5DQ9 - chains A and B; structure by X-ray diffraction, 1.95 A resolution.

Chain A:
Name: S55-3 Fab (IgG2b) heavy chain
Source organism: Mus musculus
Notes: antibody fragment or engineered binder
Amino-acid sequence (222 residues; row label = number of the first residue in the row; a row labelled like 82A-82C holds insertion residues (82A, then the next letters in order)):
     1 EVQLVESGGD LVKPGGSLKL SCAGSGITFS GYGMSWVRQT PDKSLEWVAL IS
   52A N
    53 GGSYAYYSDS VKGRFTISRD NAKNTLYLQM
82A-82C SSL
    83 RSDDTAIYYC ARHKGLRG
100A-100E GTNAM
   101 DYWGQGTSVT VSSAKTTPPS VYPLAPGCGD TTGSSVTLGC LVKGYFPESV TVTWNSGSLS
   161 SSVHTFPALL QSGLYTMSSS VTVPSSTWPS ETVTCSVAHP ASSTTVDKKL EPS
Unresolved in the structure: 157-160
Disulfides: Cys22-Cys92, Cys140-Cys195

Chain B:
Name: MAb 44B1 light chain
Source organism: Mus musculus
Amino-acid sequence (218 residues; each row starts with the number of its first residue; a row labelled like 27A-27D holds insertion residues (27A, then the next letters in order)):
     1 DIVLTQSPAS LAVSLGQRAT IFCRASE
27A-27D TVDS
    28 YGNSFMHWYQ QKPGQPPKLL IYRASNLESG IPARFSGSGS RTDFTLTINP VEADDVATYY
    88 CQQSNEDPRT FGGGTKLEIK RADAAPTVSI FPPSSEQLTS GGASVVCFLN NFYPKDINVK
   148 WKIDGSERQN GVLNSWTDQN SKDSTYSMSS TLTLTKDEYE RHNSYTCEAT HKTSTSPIVK
   208 SFNRNEC
Unresolved in the structure: 199-201, 212-214
Disulfides: Cys23-Cys88, Cys134-Cys194

How chain A and chain B interact:
Residue-residue contacts (84; chain A residue first):
  Gln39(A) - Gln38(B)  hydrogen bond
  Lys43(A) - Tyr87(B)  hydrogen bond (backbone-side chain)
  Leu45(A) - Gln38(B)
  Leu45(A) - Pro44(B)  hydrophobic
  Leu45(A) - Tyr87(B)  hydrophobic
  Leu45(A) - Phe98(B)
  Trp47(A) - Pro95(B)  hydrophobic
  Trp47(A) - Arg96(B)
  Trp47(A) - Phe98(B)
  Leu50(A) - Asp94(B)
  Leu50(A) - Arg96(B)
  Tyr56(A) - Asp94(B)  hydrogen bond
  Tyr58(A) - Asp94(B)
  Tyr58(A) - Pro95(B)
  Asp61(A) - Asp1(B)
  Tyr91(A) - Gln38(B)  hydrogen bond
  Tyr91(A) - Pro43(B)  hydrophobic
  Tyr91(A) - Pro44(B)
  His95(A) - Arg96(B)
  Lys96(A) - Tyr49(B)
  Lys96(A) - Glu55(B)  salt bridge
  Leu98(A) - Tyr49(B)  hydrophobic
  Leu98(A) - Arg50(B)  hydrogen bond (backbone-side chain)
  Arg99(A) - Arg50(B)  hydrogen bond (backbone-side chain)
  Gly100(A) - Tyr28(B)
  Gly100(A) - Phe32(B)
  Gly100(A) - Arg50(B)
  Gly100A(A) - Tyr28(B)
  Gly100A(A) - Phe32(B)
  Gly100A(A) - Arg50(B)  hydrogen bond (backbone-side chain)
  Thr100B(A) - Phe32(B)
  Thr100B(A) - Arg50(B)  hydrogen bond (backbone-side chain)
  Thr100B(A) - Ser91(B)  hydrogen bond
  Thr100B(A) - Arg96(B)
  Asn100C(A) - His34(B)
  Asn100C(A) - Arg50(B)
  Asn100C(A) - Arg96(B)  hydrogen bond (backbone-side chain)
  Ala100D(A) - His34(B)
  Ala100D(A) - Tyr36(B)
  Ala100D(A) - Leu46(B)  hydrophobic
  Ala100D(A) - Tyr49(B)  hydrophobic
  Met100E(A) - Tyr36(B)  hydrogen bond (backbone-side chain)
  Met100E(A) - Leu46(B)
  Met100E(A) - Gln89(B)
  Met100E(A) - Phe98(B)  hydrophobic
  Asp101(A) - Leu46(B)
  Asp101(A) - Glu55(B)
  Trp103(A) - Tyr36(B)  hydrophobic
  Trp103(A) - Pro44(B)
  Gly104(A) - Pro43(B)
  Val121(A) - Glu123(B)
  Tyr122(A) - Ser121(B)
  Tyr122(A) - Glu123(B)
  Tyr122(A) - Gln124(B)
  Tyr122(A) - Ser127(B)
  Pro123(A) - Ser121(B)
  Pro123(A) - Glu123(B)
  Leu124(A) - Phe118(B)
  Leu124(A) - Phe135(B)  hydrophobic
  Ala125(A) - Phe118(B)
  Thr137(A) - Ser116(B)
  Thr137(A) - Phe118(B)
  Thr137(A) - Asn137(B)
  Leu141(A) - Ser131(B)
  Lys143(A) - Gln124(B)
  His164(A) - Asn137(B)
  His164(A) - Asn138(B)
  His164(A) - Ser174(B)  hydrogen bond
  Thr165(A) - Thr164(B)
  Phe166(A) - Phe135(B)  hydrophobic
  Phe166(A) - Ser162(B)
  Phe166(A) - Thr164(B)
  Phe166(A) - Ser174(B)
  Phe166(A) - Met175(B)  hydrophobic
  Phe166(A) - Ser176(B)
  Pro167(A) - Ser162(B)  hydrogen bond (backbone-side chain)
  Pro167(A) - Trp163(B)
  Leu169(A) - Leu160(B)  hydrophobic
  Leu169(A) - Asn161(B)
  Ser178(A) - Phe135(B)
  Ser178(A) - Ser176(B)  hydrogen bond
  Ser179(A) - Phe135(B)
  Ser180(A) - Phe135(B)
  Lys208(A) - Glu123(B)  salt bridge
Also at the interface, not in a pair above, chain A (46 interface residues in all): Val37, Ser44, Glu46, Gln105, Pro126, Gly139, Gln171
Also at the interface, not in a pair above, chain B (42 interface residues in all): Gln42, Asn92, Val133, Asn167, Thr180

Overview:
The interface between chain A and chain B involves 46 residues on one side and 42 on the other; the contacts
include 14 hydrogen bonds and 2 salt bridges. Polar pairs include Lys96(A)-Glu55(B), Lys208(A)-Glu123(B) and
Gln39(A)-Gln38(B).
Here chain A is S55-3 Fab (IgG2b) heavy chain and chain B is MAb 44B1 light chain, both from Mus musculus.
Entry 5DQ9 (Structure of S55-3 Fab in complex with Lipid A) was determined by X-ray diffraction.
